PDB entry 8H85 | X-ray diffraction, 2.38 A resolution | chain A

[Chain A]
Name: Phytanoyl-CoA dioxygenase
Source organism: uncultured bacterium esnapd13
UniProtKB: S5TUM1 (S5TUM1_9BACT); residues 1-266 here = UniProt positions 1-266
Chain sequence (268 residues; each row starts with the number of its first residue; numbers below 1 keep their minus sign (Gln-1 is residue -1)):
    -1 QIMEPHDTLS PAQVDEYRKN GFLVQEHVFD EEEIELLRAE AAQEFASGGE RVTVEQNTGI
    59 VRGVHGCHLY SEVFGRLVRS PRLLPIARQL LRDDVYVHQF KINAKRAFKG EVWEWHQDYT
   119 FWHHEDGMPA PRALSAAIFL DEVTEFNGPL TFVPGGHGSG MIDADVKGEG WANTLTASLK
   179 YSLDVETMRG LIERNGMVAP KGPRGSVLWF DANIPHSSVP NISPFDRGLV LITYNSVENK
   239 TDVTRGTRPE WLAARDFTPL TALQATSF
Not modelled in the structure: 53-56, 166-167
Differences from the reference sequence: expression tag (-1 to 0)
Small-molecule neighbours: 3-hydroxyproline (HY3): Gln97, Lys99, Trp111, His114, Asp116, Phe119, Trp120, Thr172, Leu177, Arg246

[Summary]
Ligands of chain A: 3-hydroxyproline.
Chain A is Phytanoyl-CoA dioxygenase (uncultured bacterium esnapd13); the structure,
Trans-3/4-proline-hydroxylase H11 with 3-hydroxyl-proline, was determined by X-ray diffraction (same
publication as 8H7T, 8H7V, 8H7Y and 8H81).
